Entry 8ECG (X-ray diffraction, 2.13 A resolution); this record covers chain A.

== Chain A ==
Name: 3-hydroxy-3-methylglutaryl-coenzyme A reductase 1
From: Arabidopsis thaliana
Notes: EC 1.1.1.34
UniProt: P14891 (HMDH1_ARATH); residues 121-592 here = UniProt positions 121-592
Amino-acid sequence (478 residues; numbered 115 to 592; the number before each row is that of its first residue):
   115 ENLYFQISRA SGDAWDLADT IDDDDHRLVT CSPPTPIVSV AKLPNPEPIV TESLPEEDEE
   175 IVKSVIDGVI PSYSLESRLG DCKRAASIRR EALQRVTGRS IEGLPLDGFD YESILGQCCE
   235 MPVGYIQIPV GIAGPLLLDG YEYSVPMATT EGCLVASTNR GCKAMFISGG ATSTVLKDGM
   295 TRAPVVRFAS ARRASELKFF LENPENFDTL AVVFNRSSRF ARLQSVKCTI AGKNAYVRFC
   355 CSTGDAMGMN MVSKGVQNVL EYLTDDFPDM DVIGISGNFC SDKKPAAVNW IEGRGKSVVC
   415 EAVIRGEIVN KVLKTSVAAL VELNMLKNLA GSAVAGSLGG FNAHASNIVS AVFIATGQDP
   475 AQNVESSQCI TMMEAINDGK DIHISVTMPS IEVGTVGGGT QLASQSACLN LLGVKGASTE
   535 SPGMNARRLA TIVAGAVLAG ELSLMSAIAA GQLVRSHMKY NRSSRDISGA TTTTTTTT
Disordered / not traced: 115-197, 210-212, 226-234, 567-592
Differences from the reference sequence: expression tag (115-120)
Small-molecule neighbours: Pitavastatin (PV9): Glu265, Cys267, Leu268, Ser271, Arg296, Met363, Ser367, Ile389, Ser390, Asn392, Asp396, Lys397, Lys398, Lys441, Ala457, His458, Asn461, Leu558, Ala561
Curated features (UniProtKB/Swiss-Prot):
  - active site: Glu265 (Charge relay system), Lys397 (Charge relay system), Asp473 (Charge relay system), His571 (Proton donor)
  - modified residue: Ser577 (Phosphoserine)
  - glycosylation (N-linked (GlcNAc...) asparagine): Asn329, Asn575
What the authors report for this chain:
  - binding site for Pitavastatin: Leu268, Ser271, Arg296, Ser367, Ile389, Ser390, Asp396, Lys397, Lys398, Lys441, Asn461, Leu558
  - conformationally variable residues: Glu265
  - mutagenesis - L558T (>20-fold): decreased binding to rosuvastatin
  - mutagenesis - L558T: decreased catalytic activity
  - mutagenesis - L558T: increased growth in response to rosuvastatin
  - catalytic residues: Glu265, Lys397, Asn461, Asp473 (proposed by the authors, not directly observed)

== Summary ==
Ligands of chain A: Pitavastatin. Curated annotation (UniProt) lists 4 active-site residues. From the paper:
catalytic residues Glu265, Lys397 and Asn461 among others; L558T reduces binding to rosuvastatin.
Chain A is 3-hydroxy-3-methylglutaryl-coenzyme A reductase 1 (Arabidopsis thaliana); the structure, Complex of
HMG1 with pitavastatin, was determined by X-ray diffraction together with 7ULI from the same study.
